Entry 8GLW (electron microscopy, 3.51 A resolution); this record covers chains E and F of the 11 polymer chains in the assembly.

== Chain E (and F) ==
Name: Transposon Tn7 transposition protein TnsC
From: Escherichia coli
Notes: chain F of this document is another copy of the same molecule, construct and numbering; everything in this record applies to it too
UniProt: P05846 (TNSC_ECOLX); residues 1-503 here = UniProt positions 1-503
Sequence (523 residues; row label = number of the first residue in the row):
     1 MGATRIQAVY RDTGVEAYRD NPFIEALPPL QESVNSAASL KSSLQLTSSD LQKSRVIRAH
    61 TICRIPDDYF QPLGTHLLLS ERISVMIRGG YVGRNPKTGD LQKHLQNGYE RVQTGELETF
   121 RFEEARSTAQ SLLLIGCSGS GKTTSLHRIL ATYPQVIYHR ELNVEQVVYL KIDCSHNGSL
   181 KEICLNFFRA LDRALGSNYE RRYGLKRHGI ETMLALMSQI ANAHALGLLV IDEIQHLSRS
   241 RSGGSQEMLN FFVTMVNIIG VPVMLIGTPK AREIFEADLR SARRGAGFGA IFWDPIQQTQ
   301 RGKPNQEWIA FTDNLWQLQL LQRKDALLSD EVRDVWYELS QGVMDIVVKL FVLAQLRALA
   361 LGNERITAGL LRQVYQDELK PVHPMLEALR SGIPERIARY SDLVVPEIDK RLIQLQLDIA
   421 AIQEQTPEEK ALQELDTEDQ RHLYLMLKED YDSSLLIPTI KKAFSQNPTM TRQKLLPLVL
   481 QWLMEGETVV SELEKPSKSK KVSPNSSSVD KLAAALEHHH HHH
Unresolved in the structure: 1-3, 486-523 (chain F: 1-2, 406-523)
Sequence notes: engineered mutation Gly2 (Ser in P05846); expression tag (504-523)
Bound ions: Mg2+: Glu233 (together with ADP)
Residues lining bound ligands: ADP (adenosine-5'-diphosphate): Pro66, Tyr69, Phe70, Gln71, His76, Ser138, Gly139, Ser140, Gly141, Lys142, Thr143, Thr144, Phe311, Met344, Asp345

== How chain E and chain F interact ==
Pairs across the interface - 86 pairs, chain E then chain F:
  Gly14(E) - Ile57(F)
  Val15(E) - Ile57(F)
  Glu16(E) - Gln45(F)
  Glu16(E) - Leu46(F)
  Leu30(E) - Ile57(F)  hydrophobic
  Leu30(E) - His60(F)
  Glu32(E) - Val56(F)
  Leu78(E) - Arg357(F)
  Arg82(E) - Leu353(F)
  Arg82(E) - Glu378(F)  salt bridge
  Ser84(E) - His60(F)
  Val85(E) - His60(F)
  Val85(E) - Cys63(F)  hydrophobic
  Val92(E) - Arg64(F)
  Gln102(E) - Arg5(F)  hydrogen bond (side chain-backbone)
  Leu105(E) - Thr4(F)
  Leu105(E) - Ile6(F)  hydrophobic
  Gln106(E) - Gln7(F)  hydrogen bond (side chain-backbone)
  Tyr109(E) - Ile6(F)  hydrophobic
  Tyr109(E) - Gln7(F)
  Tyr109(E) - Val9(F)
  Tyr109(E) - Ala26(F)  hydrogen bond (side chain-backbone)
  Gln113(E) - Val9(F)  hydrogen bond (side chain-backbone)
  Gln113(E) - Arg11(F)  hydrogen bond (backbone-side chain)
  Gln113(E) - Ala26(F)  hydrogen bond (side chain-backbone)
  Gln113(E) - Leu27(F)  hydrogen bond (side chain-backbone)
  Glu118(E) - Gln31(F)
  Glu118(E) - Asn35(F)
  Thr119(E) - Ser39(F)  hydrogen bond
  Arg121(E) - Arg148(F)
  Arg121(E) - Ala151(F)
  Phe122(E) - Ala151(F)  hydrogen bond (backbone-backbone)
  Phe122(E) - Thr152(F)
  Phe122(E) - Pro154(F)
  Glu124(E) - Ala3(F)
  Glu124(E) - Gln155(F)
  Arg126(E) - Arg64(F)
  Arg126(E) - Asp68(F)  salt bridge
  Ser127(E) - Asp67(F)
  Arg207(E) - Lys206(F)  hydrogen bond (backbone-side chain)
  Ile210(E) - His176(F)
  Glu211(E) - Ser175(F)
  Glu211(E) - His176(F)
  Glu211(E) - Glu182(F)
  Thr212(E) - Glu182(F)  hydrogen bond
  Ala215(E) - Arg189(F)
  Gly243(E) - Arg241(F)  hydrogen bond (backbone-side chain)
  Gln246(E) - Arg239(F)  hydrogen bond
  Glu247(E) - His176(F)
  Asn250(E) - His176(F)
  Asn250(E) - His236(F)
  Phe251(E) - His176(F)
  Val253(E) - Glu233(F)
  Thr254(E) - His176(F)
  Thr254(E) - His236(F)
  Asn257(E) - Asp173(F)
  Arg272(E) - Pro381(F)
  Glu276(E) - Tyr400(F)
  Ala277(E) - Tyr400(F)
  Ala277(E) - Ser401(F)  hydrogen bond (backbone-backbone)
  Asp278(E) - Met385(F)
  Asp278(E) - Tyr400(F)
  Asp278(E) - Ser401(F)  hydrogen bond
  Asp278(E) - Asp402(F)
  Leu279(E) - Ser138(F)
  Leu279(E) - Val382(F)  hydrophobic
  Leu279(E) - Met385(F)
  Leu279(E) - Asp402(F)  hydrogen bond (backbone-side chain)
  Arg280(E) - Gln235(F)
  Arg280(E) - Ser401(F)
  Arg280(E) - Asp402(F)  hydrogen bond (backbone-side chain)
  Ala282(E) - Pro381(F)
  Ala282(E) - Val382(F)
  Arg283(E) - Ser138(F)
  Arg283(E) - Gly139(F)
  Arg283(E) - Asp345(F)  salt bridge
  Arg284(E) - Ser138(F)
  Arg284(E) - Glu233(F)  salt bridge
  Ala286(E) - Pro381(F)  hydrophobic
  Gly287(E) - Lys349(F)
  Phe288(E) - Lys349(F)
  Gly289(E) - Glu378(F)
  Ala290(E) - Glu378(F)  hydrogen bond (backbone-side chain)
  Ala290(E) - Pro381(F)
  Ile291(E) - Glu378(F)  hydrogen bond (backbone-side chain)
  Phe292(E) - Lys380(F)
Other interface residues (no listed pair), chain E (61 interface residues in all): Ala17, Tyr18, Gln31, Gly89, Glu110, Val112, Phe120, Glu123, Ala125, Val256
Other interface residues (no listed pair), chain F (67 interface residues in all): Ala8, Glu25, Pro28, Pro29, Lys53, Thr61, His147, Tyr153, Ile157, Tyr169, Asn177, Arg193, Lys270, Pro384, Arg399, Leu403

== Summary ==
The interface between chain E and chain F involves 61 residues on one side and 67 on the other, with 19
hydrogen bonds and 4 salt bridges. Among the polar pairs are Arg82(E)-Glu378(F), Arg126(E)-Asp68(F) and
Arg283(E)-Asp345(F). Ligands of chain E: ADP.
Both chains are Transposon Tn7 transposition protein TnsC (Escherichia coli). Entry 8GLW (CryoEM structure of
the TnsC(1-503)-TnsD(1-318)-DNA complex in a 7:2:1 stoichiometry from E. coli Tn7) was determined by electron
microscopy together with 8GLU, 8GLX, 8VCJ and 8VCT from the same study.
